PDB entry 5CQV | X-ray diffraction, 1.90 A resolution | chains A and B

[Chain A (and B)]
Name: Uncharacterized protein
From: Streptococcus agalactiae serotype V (strain ATCC BAA-611 / 2603 V/R)
Notes: chain B of this document is another copy of the same molecule, construct and numbering; everything in this record applies to it too
UniProtKB: Q8DWV2 (Q8DWV2_STRA5); residues 13-184 here correspond to UniProt positions 2-173 (UniProt number = residue number - 11)
Amino-acid sequence (184 residues; row label = number of the first residue in the row):
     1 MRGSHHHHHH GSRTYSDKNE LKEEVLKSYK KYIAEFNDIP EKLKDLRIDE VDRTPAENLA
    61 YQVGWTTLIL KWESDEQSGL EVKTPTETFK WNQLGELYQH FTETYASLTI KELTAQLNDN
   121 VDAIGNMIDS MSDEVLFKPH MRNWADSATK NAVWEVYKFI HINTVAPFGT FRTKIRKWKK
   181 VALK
Unresolved in the structure: 1-12, 151-152
Construct notes: initiating methionine (1); expression tag (2-12)

[Chain A / chain B interface]
Contacting residue pairs (160):
  Arg13(A) with Arg53(B), hydrogen bond (backbone-side chain); Tyr157(B)
  Thr14(A) with Asp52(B); Arg53(B), hydrogen bond (backbone-side chain); Tyr61(B); Tyr157(B)
  Tyr15(A) with Tyr157(B), hydrophobic; His161(B), hydrogen bond
  Ser16(A) with Asp52(B), hydrogen bond
  Glu24(A) with Val165(B)
  Val25(A) with Thr164(B); Val165(B)
  Ser28(A) with Val165(B); Phe168(B)
  Tyr29(A) with Phe168(B), hydrophobic
  Lys31(A) with Arg172(B), hydrogen bond (backbone-side chain)
  Tyr32(A) with Phe168(B); Phe171(B), hydrophobic; Arg172(B)
  Glu35(A) with Arg172(B), salt bridge; Ile175(B); Arg176(B), salt bridge; Lys179(B), salt bridge
  Phe36(A) with Ile175(B), hydrophobic
  Asp38(A) with Lys179(B), salt bridge; Leu183(B)
  Ile39(A) with Ile175(B), hydrophobic; Trp178(B), hydrophobic; Lys179(B)
  Pro40(A) with Leu183(B)
  Leu43(A) with Trp178(B); Leu183(B), hydrophobic
  Leu46(A) with Trp178(B), hydrogen bond (backbone-side chain); Ala182(B), hydrophobic
  Ile48(A) with Trp178(B); Val181(B), hydrophobic
  Glu50(A) with Val181(B)
  Val51(A) with Lys174(B); Trp178(B)
  Asp52(A) with Ser16(B), hydrogen bond; Lys174(B), salt bridge
  Arg53(A) with Arg13(B); Phe171(B)
  Pro55(A) with Ile175(B), hydrophobic; Trp178(B), hydrophobic
  Asn58(A) with Phe171(B), hydrogen bond (side chain-backbone); Ile175(B)
  Tyr61(A) with Thr14(B); Phe171(B), hydrophobic
  Gln62(A) with Pro167(B); Phe168(B); Phe171(B)
  Trp65(A) with Asn163(B)
  Thr66(A) with Asn163(B)
  Ile69(A) with Phe159(B); Ile160(B), hydrophobic; Asn163(B)
  Val121(A) with Phe168(B), hydrophobic
  Ile124(A) with Thr164(B)
  Met127(A) with Ile160(B), hydrophobic
  Ile128(A) with Ile160(B), hydrophobic
  Val135(A) with Val156(B)
  Leu136(A) with Glu155(B); Val156(B); Tyr157(B), hydrogen bond (backbone-backbone); Ile160(B), hydrophobic
  Phe137(A) with Glu155(B); Tyr157(B), hydrophobic
  Lys138(A) with Glu155(B)
  Pro139(A) with Val153(B), hydrophobic; Glu155(B)
  His140(A) with Val153(B)
  Arg142(A) with Val156(B)
  Trp144(A) with Phe159(B), hydrophobic
  Ala145(A) with Trp154(B); Phe159(B)
  Ala148(A) with Phe159(B), hydrophobic
  Thr149(A) with Trp154(B); Phe159(B)
  Val153(A) with Pro139(B), hydrophobic; His140(B); Thr149(B)
  Trp154(A) with Ala145(B); Thr149(B), hydrogen bond (backbone-side chain); Trp154(B), hydrophobic
  Glu155(A) with Leu136(B); Phe137(B); Lys138(B); Pro139(B)
  Val156(A) with Met131(B), hydrophobic; Val135(B); Leu136(B); Arg142(B); Trp144(B), hydrophobic
  Tyr157(A) with Thr14(B), hydrogen bond; Tyr15(B), hydrophobic; Leu136(B), hydrogen bond (backbone-backbone); Phe137(B), hydrophobic
  Phe159(A) with Ile69(B); Trp144(B), hydrophobic; Ala145(B); Ala148(B), hydrophobic; Thr149(B)
  Ile160(A) with Ile69(B); Met127(B), hydrophobic; Ile128(B), hydrophobic
  His161(A) with Tyr15(B), hydrogen bond; Ala166(B); Thr170(B)
  Ile162(A) with Ile162(B), hydrophobic
  Asn163(A) with Trp65(B); Thr66(B)
  Thr164(A) with Val25(B); Ile124(B)
  Val165(A) with Tyr15(B); Glu24(B); Val25(B); Ser28(B)
  Ala166(A) with His161(B)
  Pro167(A) with Gln62(B)
  Phe168(A) with Ser28(B); Tyr29(B), hydrophobic; Tyr32(B); Gln62(B); Val121(B), hydrophobic
  Thr170(A) with His161(B)
  Phe171(A) with Tyr32(B), hydrophobic; Arg53(B); Asn58(B), hydrogen bond (backbone-side chain); Tyr61(B), hydrophobic; Gln62(B)
  Arg172(A) with Lys31(B); Tyr32(B); Glu35(B), salt bridge
  Lys174(A) with Val51(B); Asp52(B), salt bridge; Arg53(B); Asn58(B)
  Ile175(A) with Glu35(B); Phe36(B), hydrophobic; Ile39(B), hydrophobic; Pro55(B), hydrophobic; Asn58(B)
  Arg176(A) with Glu35(B), salt bridge
  Lys177(A) with Val51(B)
  Trp178(A) with Ile39(B), hydrophobic; Leu43(B); Leu46(B), hydrogen bond (side chain-backbone); Ile48(B), hydrophobic; Val51(B); Pro55(B), hydrophobic
  Lys179(A) with Glu35(B), salt bridge; Asp38(B), salt bridge; Ile39(B)
  Val181(A) with Ile48(B), hydrophobic; Glu50(B)
  Ala182(A) with Leu46(B), hydrophobic
  Leu183(A) with Asp38(B); Pro40(B); Leu43(B), hydrophobic
Also at the interface, not in a pair above, chain A (75 interface residues in all): Leu21, Tyr98, Met131, Asp146
Also at the interface, not in a pair above, chain B (73 interface residues in all): Leu21, Tyr98

[In short]
The interface between chain A and chain B involves 75 residues on one side and 73 on the other, with 15
hydrogen bonds and 10 salt bridges. Among the polar pairs are Glu35(A)-Arg172(B), Glu35(A)-Arg176(B) and
Glu35(A)-Lys179(B).
Both chains are Uncharacterized protein (Streptococcus agalactiae serotype V (strain ATCC BAA-611 / 2603
V/R)). Entry 5CQV (Crystal structure of uncharacterized protein Q8DWV2 from Streptococcus agalactiae) was
determined by X-ray diffraction together with 5CIV, 5COF, 5COG and 5COM from the same study.
